9OIM - chains B and C of the 3 polymer chains in the assembly; structure by X-ray diffraction, 2.61 A resolution.

Chain B:
Name: Elongin-C
Organism: Homo sapiens
UniProt: Q15369 (ELOC_HUMAN); numbering as in UniProt (aligned over 17-112)
Sequence (98 residues; each row starts with the number of its first residue):
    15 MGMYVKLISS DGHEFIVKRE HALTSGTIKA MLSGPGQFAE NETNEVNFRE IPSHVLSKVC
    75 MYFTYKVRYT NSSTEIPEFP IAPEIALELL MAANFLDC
Disordered / not traced: 15-16, 48-57
Sequence notes: initiating methionine (15); expression tag (16)
Ligand contacts: A1CBI (1-[5-[oxidanyl(oxidanylidene)-$L4-azanyl]-2,3-dihydroindol-1-yl]ethanone): Glu-64, Ile-65, Pro-66, Val-69, Glu-102, Met-105, Ala-106, Phe-109
What the authors report for this chain:
  - binding site for A1CBI: Glu-64, Glu-102

Chain C:
Name: von Hippel-Lindau disease tumor suppressor
Organism: Homo sapiens
UniProt: P40337 (VHL_HUMAN); residue numbers follow UniProt; this construct covers 54-213
Sequence (180 residues; numbered 34 to 213; the number before each row is that of its first residue):
    34 MGSSHHHHHH SSGLVPRGSH MEAGRPRPVL RSVNSREPSQ VIFCNRSPRV VLPVWLNFDG
    94 EPQPYPTLPP GTGRRIHSYR GHLWLFRDAG THDGLLVNQT ELFVPSLNVD GQPIFANITL
   154 PVYTLKERCL QVVRSLVKPE NYRRLDIVRS LYEDLEDHPN VQKDLERLTQ ERIAHQRMGD
Disordered / not traced: 34-61, 203-213
Sequence notes: expression tag (34-53)
Modified residues: Cys-77 (S-(dimethylarsenic)cysteine; CAS)
Swiss-Prot annotation at these positions:
  - region: Thr-157 to Val-166 (Interaction with Elongin BC complex)

Chain B / chain C interface:
Contacting residue pairs - 41 pairs, chain B then chain C:
  Tyr-76(B) with Val-155(C); Tyr-156(C), hydrogen bond (side chain-backbone); Thr-157(C); Leu-158(C), hydrogen bond (side chain-backbone)
  Tyr-79(B) with Pro-154(C); Val-155(C), hydrophobic
  Tyr-83(B) with Val-155(C)
  Ser-86(B) with Gln-132(C)
  Ser-87(B) with Gln-132(C), hydrogen bond (backbone-side chain)
  Glu-89(B) with Arg-79(C); Ser-80(C)
  Ile-90(B) with Leu-153(C); Pro-154(C); Val-155(C)
  Pro-91(B) with Leu-153(C)
  Glu-92(B) with Pro-81(C); Arg-82(C), salt bridge; Leu-153(C); Arg-161(C)
  Phe-93(B) with Leu-158(C), hydrophobic; Arg-161(C), hydrogen bond (backbone-side chain)
  Ile-95(B) with Arg-161(C); Cys-162(C), hydrophobic
  Pro-97(B) with Leu-169(C), hydrophobic
  Ala-100(B) with Val-165(C), hydrophobic; Val-166(C), hydrophobic
  Leu-101(B) with Leu-178(C), hydrophobic; Ile-180(C), hydrophobic
  Leu-103(B) with Leu-158(C), hydrophobic; Cys-162(C), hydrophobic
  Leu-104(B) with Cys-162(C); Leu-163(C), hydrophobic; Leu-184(C), hydrophobic
  Met-105(B) with Asp-179(C); Ile-180(C), hydrophobic; Leu-184(C), hydrophobic
  Ala-107(B) with Leu-158(C), hydrophobic; Lys-159(C)
  Asn-108(B) with Lys-159(C), hydrogen bond; Leu-184(C)
  Cys-112(B) with Leu-158(C)
Also at the interface, not in a pair above, chain B (24 interface residues in all): Val-73, Lys-80, Thr-84, Asn-85
Also at the interface, not in a pair above, chain C (24 interface residues in all): Val-181, Asp-187

In short:
The chain B/chain C interface involves 24 residues from each chain, with 5 hydrogen bonds and 1 salt bridge.
Polar pairs include Glu-92(B)/Arg-82(C), Tyr-76(B)/Tyr-156(C) and Tyr-76(B)/Leu-158(C). Chain B binds compound
A1CBI. From the paper: a binding site for A1CBI at Glu-64(B) and Glu-102(B).
Chain B is Elongin-C and chain C is von Hippel-Lindau disease tumor suppressor, both from Homo sapiens; the
structure, The von Hippel Lindau-ElonginB-ElonginC (VCB) complex with fragment 9, was determined by X-ray
diffraction together with 9OIN, 9OIO and 9OIQ from the same study.
